7DCE - chains B and H of the 4 polymer chains in the assembly; structure by electron microscopy, 3.80 A resolution.

[Chain B]
Name: Isoform 2 of Basigin
Source organism: Homo sapiens
UniProt: P35613 (BASI_HUMAN), isoform P35613-2; numbering as in UniProt (aligned over 103-269)
Sequence (176 residues; each row starts with the number of its first residue):
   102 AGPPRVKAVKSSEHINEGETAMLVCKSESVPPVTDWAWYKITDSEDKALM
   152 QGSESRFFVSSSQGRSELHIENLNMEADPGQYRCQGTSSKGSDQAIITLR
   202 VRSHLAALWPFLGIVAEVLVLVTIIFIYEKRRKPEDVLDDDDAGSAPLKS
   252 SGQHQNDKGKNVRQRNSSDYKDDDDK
Disordered / not traced: 102, 235-277
Cystine bridges: C126-C185
Differences from the reference sequence: expression tag (102, 270-277); engineered mutation Q152 (Asn in P35613), Q186 (Asn in P35613)
From the paper describing this entry:
  - mutagenesis - E230A: abolished co-localization with XK-related protein 8

[Chain H]
Name: Heavy chain of Fab fragment
Source organism: Oryctolagus cuniculus
Notes: antibody fragment or engineered binder
Sequence (217 residues; numbered 1 to 217; the number before each row is that of its first residue):
     1 ESVEESGGRLVTPGTPLTLTCTVSGFSLSDYAMNWVRQAPGKGLEWIGII
    51 YASGSRYYASWAKGRFTISKTSTTVDLKITSPTTEDTATYFCARYYAGSD
   101 IWGPGTLVTVSSASTKGPSVFPLAPSSKSTSGGTAALGCLVKDYFPEPVT
   151 VSWNSGALTSGVHTFPAVLQSSGLYSLSSVVTVPSSSLGTQTYICNVNHK
   201 PSNTKVDKKVEPKSCDK
Disordered / not traced: 128-132, 215-217
Cystine bridges: C21-C92, C139-C195
Modified residues: E1 (pyroglutamic acid; PCA)

[How chain B and chain H interact]
Contacting residue pairs - 13 pairs, chain B then chain H:
  Q152(B) - S53(H)  hydrogen bond
  F159(B) - S55(H)
  F159(B) - Y57(H)
  S161(B) - Y51(H)
  S163(B) - D30(H)
  S163(B) - Y96(H)
  Q164(B) - D30(H)
  Q164(B) - Y31(H)
  Q164(B) - Y96(H)  hydrogen bond (backbone-side chain)
  G165(B) - Y96(H)
  R166(B) - Y96(H)  hydrogen bond (side chain-backbone)
  R166(B) - A97(H)
  E168(B) - Y95(H)  hydrogen bond
Also at the interface, not in a pair above, chain B (10 interface residues in all): S162, H170

[Overview]
Chain B and chain H form an interface of 10 and 9 residues respectively, with 4 hydrogen bonds. Among the
polar pairs are Q152(B)-S53(H), Q164(B)-Y96(H) and R166(B)-Y96(H). From the paper: E230A of chain B abolishes
co-localization with XK-related protein 8.
Chain B is Isoform 2 of Basigin (Homo sapiens) and chain H is Heavy chain of Fab fragment (Oryctolagus
cuniculus); the structure, Cryo-EM structure of human XKR8-basigin complex bound to Fab fragment, was
determined by electron microscopy, deposited together with 7D9Z and 7DAA.
